PDB entry 4UT0 | X-ray diffraction, 2.40 A resolution | chains K and N of the 5 polymer chains in the assembly

== Chain K ==
Name: Homing endonuclease I-dmoi
Organism: Desulfurococcus mobilis
Notes: EC 3.1.-.-
UniProt: P21505 (DMO1_DESMO); numbering as in UniProt (aligned over 2-188)
Chain sequence (199 residues; row label = number of the first residue in the row):
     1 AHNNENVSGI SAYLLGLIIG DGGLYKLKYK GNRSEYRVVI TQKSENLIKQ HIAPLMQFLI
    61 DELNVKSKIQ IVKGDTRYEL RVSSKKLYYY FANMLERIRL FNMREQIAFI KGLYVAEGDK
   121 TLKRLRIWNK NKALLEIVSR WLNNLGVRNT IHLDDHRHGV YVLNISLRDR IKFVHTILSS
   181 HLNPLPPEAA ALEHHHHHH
Unresolved in the structure: 1-4, 183-199
Construct notes: expression tag (1, 189-199)
Ion coordination: Mn2+ site 1: Gly20, Glu117 (shared with 1 residue of chain M; DC15(N) of chain N); Mn2+ site 2: Asp21, Ala116 (shared with 1 residue of chain L; 1 residue of chain O)
Swiss-Prot annotation at these positions:
  - active site: Asp21, Glu117

== Chain N ==
Molecule: 15-nt DNA strand
Sequence (15 nucleotides; each row starts with the number of its first residue):
     1 CGCGCCGGAA CTTAC
Ion coordination: Mn2+: DC15 (shared with Gly20(K), Glu117(K) of chain K; 1 residue of chain M)

== Interface between chain K and chain N ==
Contacting residue pairs (41):
  Tyr29(K) - DC6(N)  base contact
  Asn32(K) - DC3(N)  hydrogen bond to the phosphate
  Arg33(K) - DC3(N)  base contact
  Arg33(K) - DG4(N)  base contact
  Ser34(K) - DC3(N)  sugar contact
  Ser34(K) - DG4(N)  hydrogen bond to the phosphate
  Ser34(K) - DC5(N)  hydrogen bond to the base
  Glu35(K) - DC6(N)  hydrogen bond to the base
  Glu35(K) - DG7(N)  base contact
  Tyr36(K) - DG4(N)  hydrogen bond to the phosphate
  Tyr36(K) - DC5(N)  phosphate contact
  Arg37(K) - DG7(N)  hydrogen bond to the base
  Arg37(K) - DG8(N)  hydrogen bond to the base
  Ser67(K) - DC5(N)  sugar contact
  Ser67(K) - DC6(N)  phosphate contact
  Lys68(K) - DC6(N)  hydrogen bond to the phosphate
  Lys68(K) - DG7(N)  salt bridge to the phosphate
  Gln70(K) - DC6(N)  sugar contact
  Gln70(K) - DG7(N)  base contact
  Arg77(K) - DA10(N)  base contact
  Glu79(K) - DA9(N)  hydrogen bond to the base
  Arg81(K) - DG7(N)  hydrogen bond to the base
  Arg81(K) - DG8(N)  hydrogen bond to the base
  Arg81(K) - DA9(N)  base contact
  Ser83(K) - DC5(N)  sugar contact
  Ser83(K) - DC6(N)  phosphate contact
  Ser84(K) - DC5(N)  phosphate contact
  Lys85(K) - DG4(N)  salt bridge to the phosphate
  Lys85(K) - DC5(N)  hydrogen bond to the phosphate
  Glu117(K) - DC15(N)  phosphate contact
  Trp128(K) - DC15(N)  sugar contact
  Asn129(K) - DC15(N)  hydrogen bond to the phosphate
  Lys130(K) - DA14(N)  salt bridge to the phosphate
  Lys130(K) - DC15(N)  hydrogen bond to the phosphate
  Asp155(K) - DC15(N)  hydrogen bond to the base
  Arg157(K) - DC15(N)  base contact
  His158(K) - DT13(N)  phosphate contact
  His158(K) - DA14(N)  phosphate contact
  His158(K) - DC15(N)  base contact
  Val160(K) - DA14(N)  sugar contact
  Val160(K) - DC15(N)  base contact
Also at the interface, not in a pair above, chain K (26 interface residues in all): Gly20, Val72
Also at the interface, not in a pair above, chain N (12 interface residues in all): DG2

== Summary ==
Chain K and chain N form an interface of 26 and 12 residues respectively; the contacts include 15 hydrogen
bonds and 3 salt bridges. Polar pairs include Ser34(K)-DC5(N), Glu35(K)-DC6(N) and Arg37(K)-DG7(N). From
UniProt: active-site residues Asp21(K) and Glu117(K) on chain K.
Chain K is Homing endonuclease I-dmoi (Desulfurococcus mobilis) and chain N is a 15-nt DNA strand; the
structure, The crystal structure of I-dmoi in complex with its target DNA at 10 days incubation in ..., was
determined by X-ray diffraction, deposited together with 4D6N, 4D6O, 4UN7, 4UN8, 4UN9, 4UNA, 4UNB and 4UNC.
